Entry 9JQ4 (electron microscopy, 2.91 A resolution); this record covers chains A and B of the 4 polymer chains in the assembly.

Chain A (and B):
Name: Isovaleryl-CoA dehydrogenase, mitochondrial
Organism: Homo sapiens
Notes: EC 1.3.8.4, 1.3.8.1; chain B of this document is another copy of the same molecule, construct and numbering; everything in this record applies to it too
UniProt: P26440 (IVD_HUMAN); residues -31 to 394 here correspond to UniProt positions 1-426 (UniProt number = residue number + 32)
Amino-acid sequence (426 residues; row label = number of the first residue in the row; numbers below 1 keep their minus sign (Met-31 is residue -31)):
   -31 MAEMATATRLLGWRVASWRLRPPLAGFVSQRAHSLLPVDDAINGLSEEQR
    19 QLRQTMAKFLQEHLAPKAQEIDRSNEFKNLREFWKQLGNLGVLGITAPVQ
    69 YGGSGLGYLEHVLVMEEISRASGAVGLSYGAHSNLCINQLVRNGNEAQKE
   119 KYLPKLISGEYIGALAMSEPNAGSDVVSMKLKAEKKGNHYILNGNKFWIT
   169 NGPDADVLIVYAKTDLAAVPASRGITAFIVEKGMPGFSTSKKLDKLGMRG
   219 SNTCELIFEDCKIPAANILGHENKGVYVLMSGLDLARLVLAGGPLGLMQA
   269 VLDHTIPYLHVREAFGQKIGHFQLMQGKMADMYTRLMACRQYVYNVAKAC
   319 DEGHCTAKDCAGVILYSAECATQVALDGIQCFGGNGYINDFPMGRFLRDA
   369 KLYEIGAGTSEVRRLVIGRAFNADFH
Disordered / not traced: -31 to 5, 393-394
Differences from the reference sequence: engineered mutation Ala254 (Glu286 in P26440)
Ligand contacts:
  - Butyryl Coenzyme A (BCO): Leu95, Ala99, Leu103, Leu133, Met135, Ser136, Gly141, Ser142, Asp143, Val144, Val145, Thr168, Ser190, Arg191, Tyr245, Met248, Ser249, Leu251, Asp252, Arg255, Leu258, Ala375, Gly376, Val380, Val384, Arg387
  - FAD (flavin-adenine dinucleotide), molecule 1: Leu95, Leu103, Leu133, Met135, Ser136, Gly141, Ser142, Trp166, Ile167, Thr168, Lys213, Leu370, Ile373, Gly374, Ala375, Gly376, Thr377, Glu379, Val380, Leu383
  - FAD, molecule 2: Arg280, Ala282, Phe283, Ile287, Phe290, Leu292, Met293, Gln348, Cys349, Phe350, Gly351, Gly352, Tyr355
What the authors report for this chain:
  - binding site for Butyryl Coenzyme A: Ser142, Ser190, Arg191, Met248, Asp252, Arg255
  - disease-associated variants - R21C, R21P, S249G/F350V, A268V, A282V, E379K: decreased catalytic activity
  - disease-associated variants - R21C, R21P, S249G/F350V, A268V, A282V, E379K: decreased binding to flavin-adenine dinucleotide
  - disease-associated variants - R21C, R21P, S249G/F350V, A282V, E379K: decreased expression
  - disease-associated variants - A268V: unchanged stability
  - mutagenesis - T168A, Q291A, T377A: decreased binding to flavin-adenine dinucleotide

Interface between chain A and chain B:
Contacting residue pairs - 74 pairs, chain A then chain B:
  Pro138(A) - Arg280(B)  hydrogen bond (backbone-side chain)
  Asn139(A) - Arg280(B)  hydrogen bond
  Ala140(A) - Arg280(B)
  Asp143(A) - Phe283(B)  hydrogen bond (side chain-backbone)
  Trp166(A) - Gly352(B)
  Trp166(A) - Asn353(B)
  Trp166(A) - Ile356(B)  hydrophobic
  Asp212(A) - Ile356(B)
  Asp212(A) - Asn357(B)  hydrogen bond (backbone-backbone)
  Lys213(A) - Tyr355(B)
  Lys213(A) - Ile356(B)
  Lys213(A) - Asn357(B)
  Leu214(A) - Tyr355(B)  hydrogen bond (backbone-backbone)
  Leu214(A) - Asn357(B)  hydrogen bond (backbone-side chain)
  Leu214(A) - Gly362(B)
  Leu214(A) - Arg366(B)
  Gly215(A) - Tyr355(B)
  Met216(A) - Tyr355(B)  hydrogen bond (backbone-side chain)
  Arg217(A) - Asn357(B)
  Arg280(A) - Pro138(B)
  Arg280(A) - Gly141(B)
  Phe283(A) - Asp143(B)  hydrogen bond (backbone-side chain)
  Leu292(A) - Glu379(B)
  Met293(A) - Glu379(B)
  Lys296(A) - Glu379(B)  salt bridge
  Gln341(A) - Gln341(B)  hydrogen bond
  Gln341(A) - Leu344(B)
  Leu344(A) - Thr340(B)
  Leu344(A) - Gln341(B)
  Leu344(A) - Leu344(B)  hydrophobic
  Leu344(A) - Lys369(B)  hydrogen bond (backbone-side chain)
  Ile347(A) - Lys369(B)
  Gln348(A) - Lys369(B)
  Gln348(A) - Glu372(B)
  Gln348(A) - Ile373(B)
  Gln348(A) - Ser378(B)  hydrogen bond
  Gln348(A) - Glu379(B)
  Gly351(A) - Ile373(B)
  Gly352(A) - Trp166(B)
  Asn353(A) - Trp166(B)
  Tyr355(A) - Lys213(B)
  Tyr355(A) - Leu214(B)  hydrogen bond (backbone-backbone)
  Tyr355(A) - Gly215(B)
  Tyr355(A) - Met216(B)  hydrogen bond (side chain-backbone)
  Tyr355(A) - Arg366(B)  hydrogen bond (side chain-backbone)
  Tyr355(A) - Asp367(B)
  Tyr355(A) - Lys369(B)
  Tyr355(A) - Leu370(B)
  Tyr355(A) - Ile373(B)  hydrophobic
  Ile356(A) - Asp212(B)
  Ile356(A) - Lys213(B)
  Ile356(A) - Leu214(B)
  Asn357(A) - Asp212(B)  hydrogen bond (backbone-backbone)
  Asn357(A) - Lys213(B)
  Asn357(A) - Leu214(B)
  Asn357(A) - Arg217(B)
  Gly362(A) - Leu214(B)
  Arg366(A) - Leu214(B)
  Arg366(A) - Tyr355(B)  hydrogen bond (backbone-side chain)
  Asp367(A) - Tyr355(B)
  Lys369(A) - Leu344(B)  hydrogen bond (side chain-backbone)
  Lys369(A) - Ile347(B)
  Lys369(A) - Tyr355(B)
  Leu370(A) - Tyr355(B)
  Glu372(A) - Gln348(B)  hydrogen bond (backbone-side chain)
  Ile373(A) - Gln348(B)
  Ile373(A) - Gly351(B)
  Ile373(A) - Tyr355(B)  hydrophobic
  Thr377(A) - Gln348(B)
  Ser378(A) - Gln348(B)
  Glu379(A) - Leu292(B)
  Glu379(A) - Met293(B)
  Glu379(A) - Lys296(B)
  Glu379(A) - Gln348(B)  hydrogen bond
Interface residues without a listed pair, chain A (41 interface residues in all): Gly141, Leu211, Glu281, Thr340, Leu383
Interface residues without a listed pair, chain B (40 interface residues in all): Asn139, Ala140, Ser142, Glu337, Leu383

In short:
41 residues of chain A face 40 of chain B across their interface, with 19 hydrogen bonds and 1 salt bridge.
Among the polar pairs are Lys296(A)-Glu379(B), Pro138(A)-Arg280(B) and Asn139(A)-Arg280(B). From the paper: a
binding site for Butyryl Coenzyme A at Ser142(A), Ser190(A) and Arg191(A) among others; R21C, R21P and
S249G/F350V of chain A, among others, reduce binding to flavin-adenine dinucleotide; 9 substitutions were
tested in all.
Chain A and chain B are both Isovaleryl-CoA dehydrogenase, mitochondrial (Homo sapiens); the structure,
Structure of human IVD in complex with FAD and butyryl-CoA, was determined by electron microscopy together
with 9JQ3 and 9JQ5 from the same study.
